PDB entry 1XD9 | X-ray diffraction, 2.80 A resolution | chains A and B

# Chain A (and B)
Name: Nitrogenase iron protein 1
Source organism: Azotobacter vinelandii
Notes: EC 1.18.6.1; chain B of this document is another copy of the same molecule, construct and numbering; everything in this record applies to it too
Reference sequence: P00459 (NIFH1_AZOVI); residue numbers follow UniProt; this construct covers 1-289
Sequence (289 residues; row label = number of the first residue in the row):
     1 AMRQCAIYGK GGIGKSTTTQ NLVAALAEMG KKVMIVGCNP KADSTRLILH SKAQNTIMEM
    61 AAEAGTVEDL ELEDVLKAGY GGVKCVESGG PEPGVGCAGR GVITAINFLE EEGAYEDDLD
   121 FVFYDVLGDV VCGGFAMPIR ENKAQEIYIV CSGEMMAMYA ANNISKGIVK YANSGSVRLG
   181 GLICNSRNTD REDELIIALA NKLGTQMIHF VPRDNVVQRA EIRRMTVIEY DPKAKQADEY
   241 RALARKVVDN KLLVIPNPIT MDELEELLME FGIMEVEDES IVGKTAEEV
Sequence notes: engineered mutation Asn39 (Asp in P00459)
Metal / ion sites: Mg2+: Ser16, Asp43; 4Fe-4S cluster Fe: Cys97, Cys132 (shared with Cys97(B), Cys132(B) of chain B)
Ligand contacts:
  - ADP (adenosine-5'-diphosphate): Lys10, Gly11, Gly12, Ile13, Gly14, Lys15, Ser16, Thr17, Asp43, Asn185, Val211, Pro212, Arg213, Asp214, Val217, Gln218, Glu221, Gln236, Tyr240
  - 4Fe-4S cluster (SF4): Gly96, Cys97, Ala98, Gly99, Cys132, Gly133, Gly134, Phe135

# How chain A and chain B interact
Residue-residue contacts - 78 pairs, chain A then chain B:
  Lys10(A) - Lys10(B)
  Pro40(A) - Tyr159(B)
  Lys41(A) - Met155(B)
  Lys41(A) - Tyr159(B)
  Lys41(A) - Met261(B)
  Asp43(A) - Met156(B)
  His50(A) - Gly283(B)
  Lys52(A) - Glu265(B)  salt bridge
  Lys52(A) - Glu277(B)
  Pro91(A) - Val131(B)
  Glu92(A) - Lys170(B)
  Pro93(A) - Val131(B)
  Pro93(A) - Asn163(B)
  Pro93(A) - Lys166(B)
  Pro93(A) - Gly167(B)
  Gly94(A) - Val131(B)  hydrogen bond (backbone-backbone)
  Gly94(A) - Cys132(B)
  Gly94(A) - Gly133(B)
  Gly94(A) - Ala136(B)
  Gly94(A) - Tyr171(B)  hydrogen bond (backbone-side chain)
  Val95(A) - Gly133(B)
  Val95(A) - Arg140(B)
  Val95(A) - Tyr171(B)
  Gly96(A) - Cys132(B)
  Gly96(A) - Gly133(B)  hydrogen bond (backbone-backbone)
  Val130(A) - Phe135(B)  hydrophobic
  Val131(A) - Pro91(B)
  Val131(A) - Pro93(B)
  Val131(A) - Gly94(B)  hydrogen bond (backbone-backbone)
  Cys132(A) - Gly94(B)
  Cys132(A) - Gly96(B)
  Gly133(A) - Gly94(B)
  Gly133(A) - Val95(B)
  Gly133(A) - Gly96(B)  hydrogen bond (backbone-backbone)
  Phe135(A) - Val130(B)  hydrophobic
  Ala136(A) - Gly94(B)
  Arg140(A) - Val95(B)
  Met155(A) - Lys41(B)
  Met156(A) - Asp43(B)
  Tyr159(A) - Pro40(B)
  Tyr159(A) - Lys41(B)
  Asn163(A) - Pro93(B)
  Lys166(A) - Pro93(B)
  Gly167(A) - Pro93(B)
  Lys170(A) - Glu92(B)
  Tyr171(A) - Gly94(B)  hydrogen bond (side chain-backbone)
  Tyr171(A) - Val95(B)
  Ile222(A) - Glu277(B)
  Ile222(A) - Ile281(B)  hydrophobic
  Arg223(A) - Ile281(B)
  Arg223(A) - Val282(B)
  Arg223(A) - Gly283(B)  hydrogen bond (backbone-backbone)
  Arg223(A) - Lys284(B)  hydrogen bond (side chain-backbone)
  Arg223(A) - Val289(B)
  Arg224(A) - Glu277(B)  salt bridge
  Arg224(A) - Val282(B)
  Met225(A) - Lys284(B)
  Glu229(A) - Thr285(B)
  Tyr230(A) - Lys284(B)
  Tyr230(A) - Thr285(B)
  Tyr230(A) - Ala286(B)  hydrogen bond (backbone-backbone)
  Asp231(A) - Ala286(B)
  Met261(A) - Lys41(B)
  Glu265(A) - Lys52(B)  salt bridge
  Glu277(A) - Lys52(B)
  Glu277(A) - Ile222(B)
  Glu277(A) - Arg224(B)  salt bridge
  Ile281(A) - Ile222(B)  hydrophobic
  Ile281(A) - Arg223(B)
  Val282(A) - Arg223(B)
  Val282(A) - Arg224(B)
  Gly283(A) - Arg223(B)  hydrogen bond (backbone-backbone)
  Lys284(A) - Arg223(B)  hydrogen bond (backbone-side chain)
  Lys284(A) - Met225(B)
  Thr285(A) - Glu229(B)
  Thr285(A) - Tyr230(B)
  Ala286(A) - Tyr230(B)  hydrogen bond (backbone-backbone)
  Val289(A) - Arg223(B)
Other interface residues (no listed pair), chain A (45 interface residues in all): Leu127
Other interface residues (no listed pair), chain B (46 interface residues in all): His50, Leu127, Asp231, Glu279

# Overview
Chain A and chain B form an interface of 45 and 46 residues respectively, with 12 hydrogen bonds and 4 salt
bridges. Among the polar pairs are Lys52(A)-Glu265(B), Arg224(A)-Glu277(B) and Gly94(A)-Tyr171(B). Chain A
binds 4Fe-4S cluster and ADP.
Both chains are Nitrogenase iron protein 1 (Azotobacter vinelandii). Entry 1XD9 (Crystal Structure of the
Nitrogenase Fe protein Asp39Asn with MgADP bound) was determined by X-ray diffraction, deposited together with
1XD8 and 1XDB.
